6WWL - chains E and N of the 6 polymer chains in the assembly; structure by electron microscopy, 3.10 A resolution.

== Chain E ==
Molecule: Tubulin alpha-1B chain
Source organism: Sus scrofa
Reference sequence: Q2XVP4 (TBA1B_PIG); residues 1-451 here = UniProt positions 1-451
Sequence (451 residues; each row starts with the number of its first residue):
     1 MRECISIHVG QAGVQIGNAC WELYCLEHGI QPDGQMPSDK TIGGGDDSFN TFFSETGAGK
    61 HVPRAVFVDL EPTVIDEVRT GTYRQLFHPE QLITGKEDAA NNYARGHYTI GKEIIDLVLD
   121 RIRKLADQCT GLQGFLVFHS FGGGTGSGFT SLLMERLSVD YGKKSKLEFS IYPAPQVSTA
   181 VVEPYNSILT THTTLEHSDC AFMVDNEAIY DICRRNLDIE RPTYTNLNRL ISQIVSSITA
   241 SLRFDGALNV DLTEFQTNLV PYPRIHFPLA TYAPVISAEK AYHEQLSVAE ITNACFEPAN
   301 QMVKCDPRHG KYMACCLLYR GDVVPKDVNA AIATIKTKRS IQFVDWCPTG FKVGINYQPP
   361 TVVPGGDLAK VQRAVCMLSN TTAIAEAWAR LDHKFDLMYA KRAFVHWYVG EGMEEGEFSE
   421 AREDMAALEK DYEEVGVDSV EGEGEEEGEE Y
Not modelled in the structure: 441-451
UniProt features mapped onto this chain:
  - motif: Met1 to Cys4 (MREC motif)
  - active site: Glu254
  - binding site (GTP): Gly10, Gln11, Ala12, Gln15, Glu71, Ala99, Ser140, Gly143, Gly144, Thr145, Gly146, Thr179, Glu183, Asn206, Tyr224, Asn228, Leu252
  - binding site (Mg(2+)): Glu71
  - site: Tyr451 (Involved in polymerization)
  - modified residue: Lys40 (N6,N6,N6-trimethyllysine), Ser48 (Phosphoserine), Ser232 (Phosphoserine), Tyr282 (3'-nitrotyrosine), Arg339 (Omega-N-methylarginine), Ser439 (Phosphoserine), Glu443 (5-glutamyl polyglutamate), Glu445 (5-glutamyl polyglutamate), Tyr451 (3'-nitrotyrosine)
  - cross-link (Glycyl lysine isopeptide (Lys-Gly)): Lys326 (interchain with G-Cter in ubiquitin), Lys370 (interchain with G-Cter in ubiquitin)
Ion coordination: Mg2+: Glu71, Asp98 (together with GTP)
Ligand contacts: GTP (guanosine-5'-triphosphate): Gly10, Gln11, Ala12, Gln15, Asp69, Glu71, Asp98, Ala99, Ala100, Asn101, Ser140, Phe141, Gly142, Gly143, Gly144, Thr145, Gly146, Ile171, Thr179, Glu183, Asn206, Tyr224, Leu227, Asn228, Ile231

== Chain N ==
Molecule: Kinesin-like protein KIF14
Source organism: Mus musculus
Reference sequence: L0N7N1 (KIF14_MOUSE); numbering as in UniProt (aligned over 391-755)
Sequence (370 residues; each row starts with the number of its first residue):
   386 GPLGSNSQVT VAVRVRPFSK REKTEKASQV VFTNGEEITV EHPDMKQVYS FIYDVSFWSF
   446 DECHPGYASQ TTVYETLAAP LLDRAFEGYN TCLFAYGQTG SGKSYTMMGL NEEPGIIPRF
   506 CEDLFAQIAK KQTSEVSYHL EMSFFEVYNE KIHDLLVCKG ENGQRKQPLR AREHPVSGPY
   566 VEGLSMNVVS SYSDIQSWLE LGNKQRATAA TGMNDKSSRS HSVFTLVMTQ TKTEVVEGEE
   626 HDHRITSRIN LVDLAGSERC STAHSSGQRL KEGVSINKSL LTLGKVISAL SEQANGKRVF
   686 IPYRESTLTW LLKESLGGNS KTAMIATVSP AASNIEETLS TLRYATQARL IVNIAKVNED
   746 MNAKLIRELK
Not modelled in the structure: 386-390
Construct notes: expression tag (386-390)
UniProt features mapped onto this chain:
  - binding site (ATP): Gly482 to Ser489
Ligand contacts: AMP-PNP (ANP; phosphoaminophosphonic acid-adenylate ester): Arg399, Arg401, Pro402, Ser444, Gln483, Thr484, Gly485, Ser486, Gly487, Lys488, Ser489, Tyr490

== How chain E and chain N interact ==
Pairs across the interface (26):
  His107(E) with Ser646(N)
  Tyr108(E) with Cys645(N), hydrophobic; Ser646(N); His649(N); Ser650(N), hydrogen bond (side chain-backbone)
  Lys401(E) with Lys670(N)
  Arg402(E) with Leu666(N); Lys670(N)
  Val405(E) with Leu666(N), hydrophobic
  Val409(E) with Val659(N); Asn662(N); Lys663(N)
  Gly410(E) with Val659(N); Lys663(N)
  Met413(E) with Asn662(N)
  Glu414(E) with Ser642(N), hydrogen bond; Arg644(N), salt bridge; Ser725(N), hydrogen bond
  Glu415(E) with Leu666(N); Tyr729(N)
  Glu417(E) with Arg644(N), salt bridge
  Ser419(E) with Arg728(N)
  Glu420(E) with Arg644(N), salt bridge
  Glu423(E) with Tyr434(N), hydrogen bond; Arg728(N), salt bridge; Leu735(N)
Other interface residues (no listed pair), chain E (17 interface residues in all): His406, Gly412, Gly416
Other interface residues (no listed pair), chain N (19 interface residues in all): Glu643, Ala648, Leu655

== In short ==
Chain E and chain N form an interface of 17 and 19 residues respectively, with 4 hydrogen bonds and 4 salt
bridges. Among the polar pairs are Glu414(E)-Arg644(N), Glu417(E)-Arg644(N) and Glu420(E)-Arg644(N). Chain E
binds GTP. Chain N binds AMP-PNP.
Here chain E is Tubulin alpha-1B chain (Sus scrofa) and chain N is Kinesin-like protein KIF14 (Mus musculus).
Entry 6WWL (KIF14[391-755] dimer two-heads-bound state - AMP-PNP in complex with a microtubule) was determined
by electron microscopy (same publication as 6WWE, 6WWF, 6WWG, 6WWH, 6WWI, 6WWJ and 13 further entries).
